8ZC2 - chains E and L of the 18 polymer chains in the assembly; structure by electron microscopy, 7.82 A resolution (low resolution: residue-level contacts below are approximate; hydrogen-bond / salt-bridge calls are withheld).

Chain E:
Name: Spike glycoprotein
Source organism: Severe acute respiratory syndrome coronavirus 2
UniProtKB: P0DTC2 (SPIKE_SARS2); aligned to UniProt positions 14-1204 over residues 17-1211 (the alignment contains insertions or deletions, so no single offset holds)
Chain sequence (1240 residues; numbered 17 to 1260; 4 numbers in that range are skipped by the numbering (no residue carries them; nothing is unmodelled there); the number before each row is that of its first residue):
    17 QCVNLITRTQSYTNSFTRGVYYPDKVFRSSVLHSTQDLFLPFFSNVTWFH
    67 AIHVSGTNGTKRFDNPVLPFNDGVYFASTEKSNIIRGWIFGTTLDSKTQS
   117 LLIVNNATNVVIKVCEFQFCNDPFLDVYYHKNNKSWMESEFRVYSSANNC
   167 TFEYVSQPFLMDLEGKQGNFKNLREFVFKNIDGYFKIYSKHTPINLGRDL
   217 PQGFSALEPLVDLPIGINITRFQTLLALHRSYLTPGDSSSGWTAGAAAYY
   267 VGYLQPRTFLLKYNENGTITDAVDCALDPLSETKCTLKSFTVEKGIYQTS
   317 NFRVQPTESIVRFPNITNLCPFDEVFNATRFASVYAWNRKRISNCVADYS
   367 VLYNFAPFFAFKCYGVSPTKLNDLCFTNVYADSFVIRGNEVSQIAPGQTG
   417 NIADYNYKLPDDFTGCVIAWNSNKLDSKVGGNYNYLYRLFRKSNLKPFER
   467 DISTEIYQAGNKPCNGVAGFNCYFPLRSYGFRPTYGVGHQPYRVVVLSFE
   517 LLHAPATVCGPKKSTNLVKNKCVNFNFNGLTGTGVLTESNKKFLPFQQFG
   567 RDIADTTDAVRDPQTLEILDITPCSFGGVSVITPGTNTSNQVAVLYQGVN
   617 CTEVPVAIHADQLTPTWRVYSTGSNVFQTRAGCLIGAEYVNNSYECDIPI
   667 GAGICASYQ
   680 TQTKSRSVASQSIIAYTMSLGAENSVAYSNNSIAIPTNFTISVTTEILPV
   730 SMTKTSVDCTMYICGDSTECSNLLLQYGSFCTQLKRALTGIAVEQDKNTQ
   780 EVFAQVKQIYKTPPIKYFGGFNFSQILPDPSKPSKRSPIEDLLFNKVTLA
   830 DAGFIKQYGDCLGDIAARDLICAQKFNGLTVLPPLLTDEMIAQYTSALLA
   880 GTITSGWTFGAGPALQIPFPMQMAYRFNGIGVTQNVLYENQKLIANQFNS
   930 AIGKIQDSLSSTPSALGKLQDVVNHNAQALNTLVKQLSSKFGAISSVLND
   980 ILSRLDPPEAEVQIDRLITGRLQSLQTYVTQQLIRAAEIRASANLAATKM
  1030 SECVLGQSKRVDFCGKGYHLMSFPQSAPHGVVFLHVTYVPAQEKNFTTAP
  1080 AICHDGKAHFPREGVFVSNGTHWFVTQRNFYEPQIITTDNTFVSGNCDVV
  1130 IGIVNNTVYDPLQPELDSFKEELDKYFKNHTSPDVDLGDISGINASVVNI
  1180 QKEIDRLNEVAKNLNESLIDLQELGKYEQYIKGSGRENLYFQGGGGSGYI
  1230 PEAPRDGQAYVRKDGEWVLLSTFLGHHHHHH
Disordered / not traced: 17-26, 69-81, 97-98, 143-154, 161-167, 177-186, 211-215, 248-262, 621-640, 680-690, 828-855, 1148-1260
Cystine bridges: Cys291-Cys301, Cys336-Cys361, Cys379-Cys432, Cys391-Cys525, Cys480-Cys488, Cys617-Cys649, Cys662-Cys671, Cys738-Cys760, Cys743-Cys749, Cys1032-Cys1043, Cys1082-Cys1126
Sequence notes: variant Ile22 (Thr19 in P0DTC2), Ser27 (Ala in P0DTC2), Asp142 (Gly in P0DTC2), Gly213 (Val in P0DTC2), Asp339 (Gly in P0DTC2), Phe371 (Ser in P0DTC2), Pro373 (Ser in P0DTC2), Phe375 (Ser in P0DTC2), Ala376 (Thr in P0DTC2), Asn405 (Asp in P0DTC2), Ser408 (Arg in P0DTC2), Asn417 (Lys in P0DTC2), Lys440 (Asn in P0DTC2), Asn477 (Ser in P0DTC2), Lys478 (Thr in P0DTC2), Ala484 (Glu in P0DTC2), Arg493 (Gln in P0DTC2), Arg498 (Gln in P0DTC2), Tyr501 (Asn in P0DTC2), His505 (Tyr in P0DTC2), Gly614 (Asp in P0DTC2), Tyr655 (His in P0DTC2), Lys683 (Asn679 in P0DTC2), Lys764 (Asn in P0DTC2), Tyr796 (Asp in P0DTC2), His954 (Gln in P0DTC2), Lys969 (Asn in P0DTC2); engineered mutation Pro817 (Phe in P0DTC2), Pro892 (Ala in P0DTC2), Pro899 (Ala in P0DTC2), Pro942 (Ala in P0DTC2), Pro986 (Lys in P0DTC2), Pro987 (Val in P0DTC2); expression tag (1212-1260)
Curated features (UniProtKB/Swiss-Prot):
  - glycosylation (N-linked (GlcNAc...) asparagine): Asn20 (complex), Asn125 (hybrid), Asn334 (complex), Asn606 (hybrid)

Chain L:
Name: Light chain of D1F6 Fab
Source organism: Homo sapiens
Notes: antibody fragment or engineered binder
Chain sequence (223 residues; row label = number of the first residue in the row):
     1 QPVLTQPPSASGPPGQSVSISCSGSRSNIGTNFVYWYQQLPGAAPKLLIY
    51 KNDQRPSGVPERFFGSKSGTSASLAISGLRSEDEVDYYCAAWDDSLSGHV
   101 FGAGTKVTVLGTKLTVLGQPKAAPSVTLFPPSSEELQANKATLVCLISDF
   151 YPGAVTVAWKADSSPVKAGVETTTPSKQSNNKYAASSYLSLTPEQWKSHR
   201 SYSCQVTHEGSTVEKTVAPTECS
Disordered / not traced: 1, 111-117, 222-223
Cystine bridges: Cys22-Cys89, Cys145-Cys204

Chain E / chain L interface:
Residue-residue contacts (22; chain E residue first):
  Phe375(E) - Phe64(L)
  Phe375(E) - Ser66(L)
  Phe375(E) - Lys67(L)
  Ala376(E) - Asp53(L)
  Gly404(E) - Phe64(L)
  Asn405(E) - Glu61(L)
  Asn405(E) - Arg62(L)
  Asn405(E) - Phe63(L)
  Asn405(E) - Phe64(L)
  Asn405(E) - Ser77(L)
  Glu406(E) - Glu61(L)
  Ser408(E) - Asp53(L)
  Ser408(E) - Arg55(L)
  Ser408(E) - Glu61(L)
  Gln409(E) - Glu61(L)
  Gln414(E) - Gln54(L)
  Gly502(E) - Ser17(L)
  Val503(E) - Ser17(L)
  Val503(E) - Ser19(L)
  Gly504(E) - Ser17(L)
  Gly504(E) - Ala75(L)
  His505(E) - Ser77(L)
Other interface residues (no listed pair), chain E (19 interface residues in all): Lys378, Ala411, Thr415, Gly416, Asn417, Thr500, Tyr508
Other interface residues (no listed pair), chain L (14 interface residues in all): Gln16

Overview:
Chain E and chain L form an interface of 19 and 14 residues respectively.
Chain E is Spike glycoprotein (Severe acute respiratory syndrome coronavirus 2) and chain L is Light chain of
D1F6 Fab (Homo sapiens); the structure, SARS-CoV-2 Omicron BA.2 spike trimer (6P) in complex with D1F6 Fab,
head-to-head aggregate, was determined by electron microscopy together with 8ZBY, 8ZBZ, 8ZC0, 8ZC1, 8ZC3,
8ZC4, 8ZC5 and 8ZC6 from the same study.
